Entry 5A2T (electron microscopy, 5.60 A resolution (low resolution: residue-level contacts below are approximate; hydrogen-bond / salt-bridge calls are withheld)); this record covers chains T and Z of the 26 polymer chains in the assembly.

# Chain T
Name: Coat protein
Organism: Bamboo mosaic virus
Reference sequence: O37178 (O37178_9VIRU); residues 39-242 here = UniProt positions 39-242
Sequence (204 residues; numbered 39 to 242; the number before each row is that of its first residue):
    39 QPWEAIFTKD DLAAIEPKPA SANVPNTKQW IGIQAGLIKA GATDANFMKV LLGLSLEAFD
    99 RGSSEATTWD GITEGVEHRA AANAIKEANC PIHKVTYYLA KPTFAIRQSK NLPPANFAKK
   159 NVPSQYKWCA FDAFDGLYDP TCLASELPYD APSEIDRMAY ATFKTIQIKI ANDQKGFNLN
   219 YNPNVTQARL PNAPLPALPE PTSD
Reported in the primary citation:
  - binding site for Bamboo mosaic virus (chain Z): Arg-99, Lys-132, Lys-157, Lys-213

# Chain Z
Molecule: Bamboo mosaic virus
Organism: Bamboo mosaic virus
Sequence (125 nucleotides; numbered 39 to 163; the number before each row is that of its first residue):
    39 UUUUUUUUUU UUUUUUUUUU UUUUUUUUUU UUUUUUUUUU UUUUUUUUUU UUUUUUUUUU
    99 UUUUUUUUUU UUUUUUUUUU UUUUUUUUUU UUUUUUUUUU UUUUUUUUUU UUUUUUUUUU
   159 UUUUU

# How chain T and chain Z interact
Contacting residue pairs (25):
  Ala-60(T) with U139(Z)
  Arg-99(T) with U135(Z)
  Ser-101(T) with U135(Z)
  Ser-102(T) with U135(Z)
  Glu-103(T) with U133(Z); U134(Z); U135(Z)
  Pro-129(T) with U136(Z); U137(Z)
  His-131(T) with U136(Z)
  Lys-132(T) with U137(Z); U138(Z); U139(Z)
  Asn-154(T) with U135(Z)
  Lys-157(T) with U134(Z)
  Lys-158(T) with U135(Z)
  Asp-170(T) with U136(Z)
  Gln-205(T) with U135(Z); U136(Z)
  Ile-208(T) with U134(Z); U135(Z)
  Gln-212(T) with U134(Z); U135(Z)
  Lys-213(T) with U136(Z); U137(Z)
Also at the interface, not in a pair above, chain T (19 interface residues in all): Asn-61, Asn-127, Ala-209

# Summary
The interface between chain T and chain Z involves 19 residues on one side and 7 on the other. From the paper:
a binding site for Bamboo mosaic virus (chain Z) at Arg-99(T), Lys-132(T) and Lys-157(T) among others.
Chain T is Coat protein and chain Z is Bamboo mosaic virus, both from Bamboo mosaic virus; the structure, The
Molecular Basis for Flexibility in the Flexible Filamentous Plant Viruses, was determined by electron
microscopy.
